6ZNI - chains A and W of the 23 polymer chains in the assembly; structure by electron microscopy, 3.60 A resolution.

# Chain A (and W)
Name: Protein MxiH
From: Shigella flexneri 5a str. M90T
Notes: chain W of this document is another copy of the same molecule, construct and numbering; everything in this record applies to it too
UniProtKB: P0A223 (MXIH_SHIFL); numbering as in UniProt (aligned over 1-83)
Chain sequence (98 residues; numbered -14 to 83; the number before each row is that of its first residue; numbers below 1 keep their minus sign (Met-14 is residue -14)):
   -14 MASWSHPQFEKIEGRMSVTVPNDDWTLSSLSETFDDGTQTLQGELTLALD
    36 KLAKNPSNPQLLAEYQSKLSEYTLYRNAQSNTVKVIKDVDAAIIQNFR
Unresolved in the structure: -14 to 1
Differences from the reference sequence: initiating methionine (-14); expression tag (-13 to 0)
Curated features (UniProtKB/Swiss-Prot):
  - mutagenesis: Leu34 (L34A: Has a minor effect on IpaD/SctA binding to the needle and partially reduces invasion and hemolysis), Asn40 (N40A: Has minimal effects on the needle tip complex formation), Asn43 (N43A: Has minimal effects on the needle tip complex formation; N43K: Decreases needle tip complex formation), Leu47 (L47A/D: Can form needles. Abolishes IpaD/SctA surface presentation, resulting in a noninvasive, nonhemolytic strain that also completely lacks secretion control), Tyr50 (Y50F/L: Can form needles. Results in a 50 to 80% reduction in IpaD/SctA surface presentation, which negatively affects invasion, hemolysis or secretion control), Ile79 to Arg83 (Cannot polymerize, forms only monomers)
From the paper describing this entry:
  - self-association interface (contacts with another copy of this molecule); pairs are residue here / residue on that copy: Phe82-Gln51, Trp10, Leu12, Thr23
  - conformationally variable residues (side-chain flip): Thr23, Gln51, Tyr60, Phe82

# Interface between chain A and chain W
Residue-residue contacts - 21 pairs, chain A then chain W:
  Lys36(A) - Asp8(W)  salt bridge
  Asn40(A) - Trp10(W)
  Ser42(A) - Thr11(W)  hydrogen bond
  Ser42(A) - Leu12(W)
  Ser42(A) - Asp75(W)
  Asn43(A) - Asn7(W)  hydrogen bond (side chain-backbone)
  Asn43(A) - Asp8(W)  hydrogen bond (side chain-backbone)
  Asn43(A) - Asp9(W)
  Asn43(A) - Trp10(W)
  Asn43(A) - Asp75(W)
  Pro44(A) - Trp10(W)
  Pro44(A) - Asp75(W)
  Pro44(A) - Ile78(W)
  Leu47(A) - Asp75(W)
  Leu47(A) - Ile78(W)  hydrophobic
  Leu47(A) - Ile79(W)  hydrophobic
  Leu47(A) - Phe82(W)
  Tyr50(A) - Phe82(W)  hydrophobic
  Gln51(A) - Ile78(W)
  Gln51(A) - Asn81(W)  hydrogen bond (side chain-backbone)
  Gln51(A) - Phe82(W)
Also at the interface, not in a pair above, chain A (9 interface residues in all): Ala48

# In short
9 residues of chain A face 11 of chain W across their interface, with 4 hydrogen bonds and 1 salt bridge.
Polar pairs include Lys36(A)-Asp8(W), Ser42(A)-Thr11(W) and Asn43(A)-Asn7(W). From the paper: conformational
variability at Thr23(A), Gln51(A) and Tyr60(A) among others; a self-association interface involving Trp10(A),
Leu12(A) and Thr23(A) among others.
Chain A and chain W are both Protein MxiH (Shigella flexneri 5a str. M90T); the structure, Structure of the
Shigella MxiH needle filament attached to the basal body, was determined by electron microscopy, deposited
together with 6ZNH.
